PDB entry 4UO1 | X-ray diffraction, 3.00 A resolution | chains B and D of the 6 polymer chains in the assembly

# Chain B (and D)
Molecule: Hemagglutinin
Organism: Influenza A virus (A/EQUINE/RICHMOND/1/2007)(H3N8))
Notes: chain D of this document is another copy of the same molecule, construct and numbering; everything in this record applies to it too
UniProt: C3TUR9 (C3TUR9_9INFA); residues 1-172 here correspond to UniProt positions 347-518 (UniProt number = residue number + 346)
Amino-acid sequence (172 residues; row label = number of the first residue in the row):
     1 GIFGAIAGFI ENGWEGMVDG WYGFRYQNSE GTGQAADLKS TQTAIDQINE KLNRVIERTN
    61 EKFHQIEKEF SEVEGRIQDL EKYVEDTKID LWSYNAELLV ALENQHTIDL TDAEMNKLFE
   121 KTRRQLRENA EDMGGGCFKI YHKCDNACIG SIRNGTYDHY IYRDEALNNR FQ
Covalent attachments: glycan linked to N154
Reported in the primary citation:
  - post-translational modification sites: N154 (proposed by the authors, not directly observed)

# Chain B / chain D interface
Residue-residue contacts - 46 pairs, chain B then chain D:
  G1(B) - K117(D)  hydrogen bond (backbone-side chain)
  I2(B) - F3(D)  hydrophobic
  I2(B) - A113(D)
  I2(B) - K117(D)
  G4(B) - K117(D)
  F9(B) - R124(D)
  R76(B) - F70(D)
  R76(B) - E74(D)  salt bridge
  R76(B) - I77(D)
  R76(B) - E81(D)  salt bridge
  D79(B) - H64(D)  salt bridge
  D79(B) - Q65(D)
  D79(B) - I66(D)
  L80(B) - I66(D)  hydrophobic
  L80(B) - L80(D)  hydrophobic
  L80(B) - E81(D)
  Y83(B) - Q65(D)
  Y83(B) - I66(D)  hydrophobic
  Y83(B) - K68(D)
  Y83(B) - V84(D)  hydrophobic
  Y83(B) - E85(D)  hydrogen bond
  Y83(B) - K88(D)  hydrogen bond
  V84(B) - V84(D)  hydrophobic
  T87(B) - K88(D)
  D90(B) - K62(D)  salt bridge
  L91(B) - L91(D)  hydrophobic
  L91(B) - W92(D)
  L91(B) - N95(D)
  Y94(B) - V55(D)  hydrophobic
  Y94(B) - I56(D)  hydrophobic
  Y94(B) - N95(D)
  Y94(B) - L99(D)
  E97(B) - V55(D)
  L98(B) - V55(D)  hydrophobic
  E131(B) - R127(D)  salt bridge
  E131(B) - E128(D)
  E131(B) - R163(D)  salt bridge
  D132(B) - R124(D)  salt bridge
  D132(B) - R127(D)  hydrogen bond (backbone-side chain)
  M133(B) - R127(D)
  Y141(B) - R127(D)
  Y141(B) - R163(D)
  R170(B) - E128(D)
  R170(B) - R163(D)  hydrogen bond (backbone-side chain)
  F171(B) - L167(D)  hydrophobic
  F171(B) - F171(D)  hydrophobic
Other interface residues (no listed pair), chain B (29 interface residues in all): F3, N95, A101, L102, Q105, F119, G134, K139
Other interface residues (no listed pair), chain D (32 interface residues in all): R54, Q78, L102, H106

# Summary
The interface between chain B and chain D involves 29 residues on one side and 32 on the other, with 5
hydrogen bonds and 7 salt bridges. Polar pairs include R76(B)-E74(D), R76(B)-E81(D) and D79(B)-H64(D). From
the paper: a modification site at N154(B).
Both chains are Hemagglutinin (Influenza A virus (A/EQUINE/RICHMOND/1/2007)(H3N8))). Entry 4UO1 (Structure of
the A_Equine_Richmond_07 H3 haemagglutinin in complex with 3SLN) was determined by X-ray diffraction,
deposited together with 4UNW, 4UNX, 4UNY, 4UNZ, 4UO0, 4UO2 and 8 further entries.
